PDB entry 8VEL | X-ray diffraction, 1.62 A resolution | chain A

# Chain A
Name: Poly(ethylene terephthalate) hydrolase
From: Piscinibacter sakaiensis
Notes: EC 3.1.1.101
Reference sequence: A0A0K8P6T7 (PETH_IDESA); residues 30-290 here = UniProt positions 30-290
Sequence (272 residues; each row starts with the number of its first residue):
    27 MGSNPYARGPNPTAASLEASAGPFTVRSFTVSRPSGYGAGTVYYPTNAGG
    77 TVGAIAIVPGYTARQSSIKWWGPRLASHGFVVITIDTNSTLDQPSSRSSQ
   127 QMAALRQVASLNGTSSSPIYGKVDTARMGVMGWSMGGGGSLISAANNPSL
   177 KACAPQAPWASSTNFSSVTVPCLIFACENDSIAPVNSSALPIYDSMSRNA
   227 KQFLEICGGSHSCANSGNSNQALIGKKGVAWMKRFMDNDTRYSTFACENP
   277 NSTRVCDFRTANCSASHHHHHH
Unresolved in the structure: 27-28, 291-298
Differences from the reference sequence: initiating methionine (27); expression tag (28-29, 291-298); engineered mutation C179 (Ala in A0A0K8P6T7), A186 (Asp in A0A0K8P6T7), C198 (Thr in A0A0K8P6T7), C233 (Asn in A0A0K8P6T7), C282 (Ser in A0A0K8P6T7)
Disulfides: C203-C239, C233-C282, C273-C289

# In short
Chain A is Poly(ethylene terephthalate) hydrolase (Piscinibacter sakaiensis); the structure, IsPETase - ACCCC
mutant, was determined by X-ray diffraction (same publication as 8VE9, 8VEK and 8VEM).
